6M6R - chains B and A; structure by X-ray diffraction, 1.89 A resolution.

# Chain B
Molecule: 8-nt RNA strand
Sequence (8 nucleotides; numbered 1 to 8; the number before each row is that of its first residue):
     1 XGCCGCCC
Modified positions: GTP (guanosine-5'-triphosphate) at position 1

# Chain A
Protein: Dicer Related Helicase
Organism: Caenorhabditis elegans
Notes: fragment: C-terminal domain
Reference sequence: Q93413 (Q93413_CAEEL); residues 940-1108 here = UniProt positions 940-1108
Chain sequence (170 residues; numbered 939 to 1108; the number before each row is that of its first residue):
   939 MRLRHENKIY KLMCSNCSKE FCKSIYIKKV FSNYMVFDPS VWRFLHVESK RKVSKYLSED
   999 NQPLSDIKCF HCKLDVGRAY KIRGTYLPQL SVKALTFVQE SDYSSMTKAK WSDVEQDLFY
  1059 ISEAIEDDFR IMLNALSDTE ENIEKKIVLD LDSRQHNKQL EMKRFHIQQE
Unresolved in the structure: 939, 1106-1108
Differences from the reference sequence: initiating methionine (939)
Ion coordination: Zn2+: Cys952, Cys955, Cys1007, Cys1010
From the paper describing this entry:
  - binding site for the 8-nt RNA strand (chain B): Lys988, Lys993, Arg1016, Lys1048, Ser1050

# Chain B / chain A interface
Contacting residue pairs (17; chain B residue first):
  GTP_1(B) with Lys988(A); Ser992(A); Lys993(A); Tyr994(A); Arg1016(A); Tyr1018(A); Gln1027(A)
  G2(B) with Ser970(A), hydrogen bond to the sugar; Asn971(A), hydrogen bond to the sugar; Tyr1018(A), hydrogen bond to the sugar; Gln1027(A), sugar contact
  C3(B) with Ser970(A), hydrogen bond to the sugar; Trp1049(A), phosphate contact
  C4(B) with Lys1048(A), phosphate contact; Trp1049(A), phosphate contact; Ser1050(A), hydrogen bond to the phosphate
  G5(B) with Lys1048(A), phosphate contact
Other interface residues (no listed pair), chain A (15 interface residues in all): Tyr972, Asn999, Pro1001

# In short
5 residues of chain B face 15 of chain A across their interface, with 5 hydrogen bonds. Among the polar pairs
are G2(B)-Ser970(A), G2(B)-Asn971(A) and G2(B)-Tyr1018(A). The Zn2+ site is built by Cys952(A), Cys955(A),
Cys1007(A) and Cys1010(A). From the paper: a binding site for the 8-nt RNA strand (chain B) at Lys988(A),
Lys993(A) and Arg1016(A) among others.
Chain B is an 8-nt RNA strand and chain A is Dicer Related Helicase (Caenorhabditis elegans); the structure,
Crystal structure of Caenorhabditis elegans Dicer-related helicase 3 (DRH-3) C-terminal domain with 5'-ppp
8-mer ssRNA, was determined by X-ray diffraction together with 6M6Q and 6M6S from the same study.
